PDB entry 9GCT | electron microscopy, 3.70 A resolution | chains B and k of the 30 polymer chains in the assembly

[Chain B]
Protein: Transcription termination factor Rho
From: Escherichia coli
Notes: EC 3.6.4.-
Reference sequence: P0AG30 (RHO_ECOLI); numbering as in UniProt (aligned over 1-419)
Chain sequence (419 residues; row label = number of the first residue in the row):
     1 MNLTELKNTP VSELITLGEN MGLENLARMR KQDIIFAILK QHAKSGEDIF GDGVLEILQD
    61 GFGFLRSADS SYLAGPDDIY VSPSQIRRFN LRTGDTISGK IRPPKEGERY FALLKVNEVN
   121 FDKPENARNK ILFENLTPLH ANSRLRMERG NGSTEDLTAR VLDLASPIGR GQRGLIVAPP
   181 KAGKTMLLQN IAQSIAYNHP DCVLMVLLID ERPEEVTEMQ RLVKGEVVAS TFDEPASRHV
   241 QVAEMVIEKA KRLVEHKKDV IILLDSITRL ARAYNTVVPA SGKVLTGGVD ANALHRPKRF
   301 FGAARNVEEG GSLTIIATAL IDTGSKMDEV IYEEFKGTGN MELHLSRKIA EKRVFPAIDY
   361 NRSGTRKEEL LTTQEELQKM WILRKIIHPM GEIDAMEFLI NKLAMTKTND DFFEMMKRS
Swiss-Prot annotation at these positions:
  - region: Gly61 to Arg66 (RNA-binding 1), Asp78 to Tyr80 (RNA-binding 1), Glu108 to Tyr110 (RNA-binding 1), Val284 to Gly288 (RNA-binding 2)
  - binding site (ATP): Gly169 to Gly174, Lys181 to Met186, Arg212
  - site: Lys326 (RNA-binding 2)
  - mutagenesis: Phe62 (F62L/A: Defective for RNA-binding), Phe64 (F64L/A: Defective for RNA-binding), Lys181 (K181Q: Partial loss of ATPase, helicase and termination activity), Lys184 (K184Q: Improves ATPase and helicase activity but reduced termination activity), Cys202 (C202G/S: Does not affect the kinetics of ATP hydrolysis and inhibition by bicyclomycin), Asp265 (D265N: Loss of ATPase activity, helicase and termination activity)
Bound ions: Mg2+: Thr185 (together with ATP)
Residues lining bound ligands:
  - ATP (adenosine-5'-triphosphate), molecule 1: Lys181, Ala182, Gly183, Lys184, Thr185, Met186, Arg212, Phe355, Pro356
  - ATP, molecule 2: Arg366, Lys367, Glu369

[Chain k]
Protein: Polarity suppression protein
From: Enterobacteria phage P4
Reference sequence: P05460 (VPSU_BPP4); residues 1-190 here = UniProt positions 1-190
Chain sequence (190 residues; each row starts with the number of its first residue):
     1 MESTALQQAF DTCQNNKAAW LQRKNELAAA EQEYLRLLSG EGRNVSRLDE LRNIIEVRKW
    61 QVNQAAGRYI RSHEAVQHIS IRDRLNDFMQ QHGTALAAAL APELMGYSEL TAIARNCAIQ
   121 RATDALREAL LSWLAKGEKI NYSAQDSDIL TTIGFRPDVA SVDDSREKFT PAQNMIFSRK
   181 SAQLASRQSV
Unresolved in the structure: 1-3

[How chain B and chain k interact]
Residue-residue contacts (17):
  Asn142(B) with Gln183(k); Arg187(k)
  Ser143(B) with Ser46(k)
  Arg144(B) with Ser46(k); Asp49(k)
  Arg146(B) with Val45(k); Asp49(k), salt bridge
  Arg170(B) with Ser46(k), hydrogen bond
  Tyr197(B) with Arg43(k), hydrogen bond
  Asn198(B) with Arg43(k); Val45(k)
  His199(B) with Ser46(k), hydrogen bond
  Gln374(B) with Glu56(k); Gln173(k); Ile176(k); Phe177(k); Lys180(k)
Interface residues without a listed pair, chain B (13 interface residues in all): Leu139, Glu369, Leu370, Thr373
Interface residues without a listed pair, chain k (15 interface residues in all): Asn44, Arg52, Asn53, Arg179

[In short]
The interface between chain B and chain k involves 13 residues on one side and 15 on the other, with 3
hydrogen bonds and 1 salt bridge. Polar contacts include Arg146(B)-Asp49(k), Arg170(B)-Ser46(k) and
Tyr197(B)-Arg43(k). Chain B binds ATP.
Chain B is Transcription termination factor Rho (Escherichia coli) and chain k is Polarity suppression protein
(Enterobacteria phage P4); the structure, Rho-ATP-Psu complex II expanded, was determined by electron
microscopy, deposited together with 8PEU, 8PEW, 8PEX, 8PEY and 9GCS.
